Entry 3RML (X-ray diffraction, 1.53 A resolution); this record covers chains H and I of the 3 polymer chains in the assembly.

[Chain H]
Name: Thrombin Heavy Chain
Source organism: Homo sapiens
Notes: EC 3.4.21.5
UniProt: P00734 (THRB_HUMAN); the construct lacks a stretch of the UniProt sequence and is renumbered around it, so the offset changes along the chain: 16-36 = UniProt 364-384; 37-60 = UniProt 386-409; 61-77 = UniProt 419-435; 78-97 = UniProt 437-456; 7 more segments
Chain sequence (259 residues; row label = number of the first residue in the row; note: 1 number in that range is skipped by the numbering (no residue carries it; nothing is unmodelled there); a row labelled like 60A-60I holds insertion residues (60A, then the next letters in order)):
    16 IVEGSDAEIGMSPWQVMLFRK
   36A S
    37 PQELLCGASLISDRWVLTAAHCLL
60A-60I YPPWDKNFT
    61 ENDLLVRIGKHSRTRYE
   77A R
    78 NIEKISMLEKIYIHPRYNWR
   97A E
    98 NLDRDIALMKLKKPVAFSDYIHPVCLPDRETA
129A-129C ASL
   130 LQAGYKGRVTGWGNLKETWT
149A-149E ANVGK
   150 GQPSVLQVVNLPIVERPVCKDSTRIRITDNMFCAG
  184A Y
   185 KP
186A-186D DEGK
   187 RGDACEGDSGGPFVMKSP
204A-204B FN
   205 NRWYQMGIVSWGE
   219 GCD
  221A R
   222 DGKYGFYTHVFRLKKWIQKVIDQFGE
Unresolved in the structure: 148-149, 149A-149E, 247
Cystine bridges: Cys42-Cys58, Cys168-Cys182, Cys191-Cys220
Covalent attachments: N-acetylglucosamine (NAG) linked to Asn60G
Ligand contacts: M31 (N-(benzylsulfonyl)glycyl-N-[2-(aminomethyl)-5-chlorobenzyl]-L-prolinamide): His57, Tyr60A, Trp60D, Glu97A, Asn98, Leu99, Ile174, Asp189, Ala190, Cys191, Glu192, Ser195, Val213, Ser214, Trp215, Gly216, Glu217, Gly219, Cys220, Gly226, Phe227, Tyr228

[Chain I]
Name: Hirudin variant-2
Notes: fragment: residues in UNP 60-72
UniProt: P09945 (HIRV2_HIRME); residues 53-65 here correspond to UniProt positions 60-72 (UniProt number = residue number + 7)
Chain sequence (13 residues; each row starts with the number of its first residue):
    53 NGDFEEIPEEYLQ
Unresolved in the structure: 53-54
Modified / non-standard residues: Tyr63 (o-sulfo-l-tyrosine; TYS)

[How chain H and chain I interact]
Pairs across the interface (23; chain H residue first):
  Phe34(H) with Phe56(I), hydrophobic
  Gln38(H) with Phe56(I); Glu58(I); Ile59(I); Leu64(I)
  Glu39(H) with Phe56(I)
  Leu40(H) with Phe56(I)
  Leu65(H) with Ile59(I), hydrophobic; Tyr63(I)
  Arg67(H) with Ile59(I)
  Arg73(H) with Asp55(I), salt bridge; Phe56(I)
  Thr74(H) with Asp55(I); Phe56(I); Glu57(I), hydrogen bond (backbone-backbone)
  Arg75(H) with Glu57(I)
  Tyr76(H) with Glu57(I), hydrogen bond (backbone-side chain); Glu58(I); Pro60(I); Tyr63(I)
  Glu80(H) with Tyr63(I)
  Lys81(H) with Tyr63(I)
  Ile82(H) with Tyr63(I)
Other interface residues (no listed pair), chain H (15 interface residues in all): Lys36, Gln151

[Overview]
15 residues of chain H face 8 of chain I across their interface, with 2 hydrogen bonds and 1 salt bridge.
Among the polar pairs are Arg73(H)-Asp55(I), Tyr76(H)-Glu57(I) and Thr74(H)-Glu57(I). Chain H binds compound
M31. N-acetylglucosamine is covalently linked to Asn60G(H).
Here chain H is Thrombin Heavy Chain (Homo sapiens) and chain I is Hirudin variant-2. Entry 3RML (Human
Thrombin in complex with MI331) was determined by X-ray diffraction (same publication as 3RLW, 3RLY, 3RM0,
3RM2, 3RMM, 3RMN and 3 further entries).
